PDB entry 8ZYW | electron microscopy, 3.43 A resolution | chains B and F of the 7 polymer chains in the assembly

# Chain B
Molecule: PomB
Organism: Vibrio alginolyticus
UniProt: O06874 (O06874_VIBAL); residue numbers follow UniProt; this construct covers 1-315
Chain sequence (321 residues; each row starts with the number of its first residue):
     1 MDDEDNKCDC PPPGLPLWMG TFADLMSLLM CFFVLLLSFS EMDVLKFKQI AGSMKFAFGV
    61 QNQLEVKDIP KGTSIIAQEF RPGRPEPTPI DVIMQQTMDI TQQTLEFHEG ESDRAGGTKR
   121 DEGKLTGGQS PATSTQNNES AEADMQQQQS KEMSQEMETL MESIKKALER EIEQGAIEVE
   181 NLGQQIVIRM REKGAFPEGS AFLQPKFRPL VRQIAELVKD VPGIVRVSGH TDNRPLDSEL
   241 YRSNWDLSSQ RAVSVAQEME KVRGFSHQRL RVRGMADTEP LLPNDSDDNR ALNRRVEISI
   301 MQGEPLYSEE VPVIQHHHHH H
Not modelled in the structure: 1-13, 61-321
Construct notes: expression tag (316-321)
Reported in the primary citation:
  - specificity-determining residues: L35 (by similarity / conservation)

# Chain F
Molecule: Chemotaxis protein PomA
Organism: Vibrio alginolyticus
UniProt: O06873 (POMA_VIBAL); numbering as in UniProt (aligned over 1-253)
Chain sequence (253 residues; each row starts with the number of its first residue):
     1 MDLATLLGLI GGFAFVIMAM VLGGSIGMFV DVTSILIVVG GSIFVVLMKF TMGQFFGATK
    61 IAGKAFMFKA DEPEDLIAKI VEMADAARKG GFLALEEMEI NNTFMQKGID LLVDGHDADV
   121 VRAALKKDIA LTDERHTQGT GVFRAFGDVA PAMGMIGTLV GLVAMLSNMD DPKAIGPAMA
   181 VALLTTLYGA ILSNMVFFPI ADKLSLRRDQ ETLNRRLIMD GVLAIQDGQN PRVIDSYLKN
   241 YLNEGKRALE IDE
Not modelled in the structure: 1-2, 24-30, 88-99, 252-253
Reported in the primary citation:
  - specificity-determining residues: M165, M179 (by similarity / conservation)

# Chain B / chain F interface
Pairs across the interface (15; chain B residue first):
  W18(B) with D148(F); P151(F); M155(F), hydrophobic
  T21(B) with M155(F)
  F22(B) with M155(F), hydrogen bond (backbone-side chain)
  L25(B) with M155(F), hydrophobic; T158(F); L159(F), hydrophobic; L162(F), hydrophobic
  L29(B) with L162(F), hydrophobic; M179(F), hydrophobic
  F32(B) with M169(F), hydrophobic; M179(F), hydrophobic
  F33(B) with M179(F), hydrophobic
  L36(B) with I175(F), hydrophobic
Interface residues without a listed pair, chain B (10 interface residues in all): M26, L28
Interface residues without a listed pair, chain F (13 interface residues in all): A152, L166, L183, T186

# Overview
10 residues of chain B face 13 of chain F across their interface, with 1 hydrogen bond. Its one
hydrogen-bonded contact is F22(B)-M155(F). The paper reports specificity determinants L35(B) and M165(F) among
others.
Here chain B is PomB and chain F is Chemotaxis protein PomA, both from Vibrio alginolyticus. Entry 8ZYW
(Bacterial flagellar sodium-driven stator PomA5PomB2 with 100 mM KCl) was determined by electron microscopy
(same publication as 8ZYV, 8ZYZ, 8ZZ0 and 9IJM).
